6LA7 - chains C and D of the 6 polymer chains in the assembly; structure by electron microscopy, 2.82 A resolution.

== Chain C ==
Name: Capsid protein VP3
Source organism: Echovirus E11
Sequence (238 residues; row label = number of the first residue in the row):
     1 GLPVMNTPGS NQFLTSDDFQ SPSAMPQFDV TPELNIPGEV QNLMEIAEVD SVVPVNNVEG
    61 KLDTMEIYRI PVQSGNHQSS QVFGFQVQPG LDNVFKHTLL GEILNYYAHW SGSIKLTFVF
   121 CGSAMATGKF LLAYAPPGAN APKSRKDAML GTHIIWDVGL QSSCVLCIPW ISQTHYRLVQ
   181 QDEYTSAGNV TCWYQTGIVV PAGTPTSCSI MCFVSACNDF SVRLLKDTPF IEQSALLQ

== Chain D ==
Name: Capsid protein VP4
Source organism: Echovirus E11
Sequence (70 residues; row label = number of the first residue in the row; note: 10 numbers in that range are skipped by the numbering (no residue carries them; nothing is unmodelled there); a row labelled like 13A-13K holds insertion residues (13A, then the next letters in order)):
     1 MGAQVSTQKT GAH
13A-13K ETGLNAASGRS
    24 IIHYTNINYY KDAASNSANR QDFSQDPGKF TEPVKDIMVK SLPALN
Unresolved in the structure: 13A-13K

== How chain C and chain D interact ==
Pairs across the interface - 26 pairs, chain C then chain D:
  Asp18(C) - Arg43(D)  salt bridge
  Gln20(C) - Asn29(D)
  Gln20(C) - Ile30(D)  hydrogen bond (side chain-backbone)
  Gln20(C) - Asn31(D)
  Gln20(C) - Tyr32(D)  hydrogen bond (side chain-backbone)
  Gln20(C) - Tyr33(D)
  Gln20(C) - Ser38(D)
  Ser21(C) - Tyr33(D)
  Ser21(C) - Ser38(D)  hydrogen bond (backbone-backbone)
  Ser23(C) - Asp35(D)
  Pro26(C) - Asp35(D)
  Gln27(C) - Asp35(D)  hydrogen bond (backbone-side chain)
  Glu39(C) - Lys52(D)  hydrogen bond (backbone-side chain)
  Val40(C) - Phe53(D)  hydrophobic
  Gln41(C) - Ser47(D)  hydrogen bond
  Asn42(C) - Gln48(D)
  Glu45(C) - Gln48(D)
  Glu45(C) - Asp49(D)  hydrogen bond (side chain-backbone)
  Glu45(C) - Phe53(D)
  Glu48(C) - Pro50(D)
  Glu48(C) - Thr54(D)
  Val49(C) - Phe53(D)
  Val49(C) - Thr54(D)
  Gln161(C) - Pro66(D)
  Gln161(C) - Ala67(D)  hydrogen bond (side chain-backbone)
  Gln161(C) - Leu68(D)  hydrogen bond (side chain-backbone)
Interface residues without a listed pair, chain C (17 interface residues in all): Pro22, Met25, Gly38
Interface residues without a listed pair, chain D (21 interface residues in all): Lys34, Ser40, Ala41

== Overview ==
17 residues of chain C face 21 of chain D across their interface, with 9 hydrogen bonds and 1 salt bridge.
Polar pairs include Asp18(C)-Arg43(D), Gln20(C)-Ile30(D) and Gln20(C)-Tyr32(D).
Chain C is Capsid protein VP3 and chain D is Capsid protein VP4, both from Echovirus E11; the structure,
Cryo-EM structure of echovirus 11 complexed with its uncoating receptor FcRn at pH 5.5, was determined by
electron microscopy (same publication as 6LA3, 6LA4, 6LA5, 6LA6, 6LAO, 6LAP and 3 further entries).
